3GFZ - chains A and B; structure by X-ray diffraction, 2.05 A resolution.

[Chain A (and B)]
Name: Klebsiella pneumoniae BlrP1
From: Klebsiella pneumoniae subsp. pneumoniae MGH 78578
Notes: chain B of this document is another copy of the same molecule, construct and numbering; everything in this record applies to it too
Reference sequence: A6T8V8 (A6T8V8_KLEP7); residues 1-405 here = UniProt positions 1-405
Sequence (413 residues; row label = number of the first residue in the row; numbers below 1 keep their minus sign (Ile-7 is residue -7)):
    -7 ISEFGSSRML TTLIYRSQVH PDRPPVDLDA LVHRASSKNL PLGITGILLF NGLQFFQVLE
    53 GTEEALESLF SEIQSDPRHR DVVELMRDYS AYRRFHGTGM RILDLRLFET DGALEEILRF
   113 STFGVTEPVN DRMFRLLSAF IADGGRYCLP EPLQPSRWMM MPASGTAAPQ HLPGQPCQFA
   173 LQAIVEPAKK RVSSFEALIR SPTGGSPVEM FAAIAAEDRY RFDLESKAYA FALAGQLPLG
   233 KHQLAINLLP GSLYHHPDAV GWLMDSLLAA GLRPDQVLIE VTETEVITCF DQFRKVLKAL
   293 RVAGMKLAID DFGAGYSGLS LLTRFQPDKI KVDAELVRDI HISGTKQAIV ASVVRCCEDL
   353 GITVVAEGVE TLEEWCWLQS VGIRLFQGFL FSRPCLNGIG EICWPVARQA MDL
Not modelled in the structure: -7 to 0, 115-119, 156-157, 401-405 (chain B: -7 to 0, 154-159, 401-405)
Differences from the reference sequence: expression tag (-7 to 0)
Ion coordination: Mn2+ site 1: Glu188, Asn239, Glu272, Asp302 (together with c-di-GMP); Mn2+ site 2: Asp302, Asp303, Glu359 (together with c-di-GMP)
Small-molecule neighbours:
  - c-di-GMP (C2E; 9,9'-[(2R,3R,3aS,5S,7aR,9R,10R,10aS,12S,14aR)-3,5,10,12-tetrahydroxy-5,12-dioxidooctahydro-2H,7H-difuro[3,2-d:3',2'-j][1,3,7,9,2,8]tetraoxadiphosphacyclododecine-2,9-diyl]bis(2-amino-1,9-dihydro-6H-purin-6-one)): Phe171, Gln174, Glu188, Ala189, Leu190, Ile191, Arg192, Pro199, Phe203, Asp215, Lys219, Asn239, Leu240, Leu241, Glu272, Asp302, Asp303, Glu359, Gly360, Val361, Glu362, Gly380, Phe381, Pro386
  - FMN (flavin mononucleotide): Tyr7, Leu23, Arg26, Ala27, Lys30, Asn31, Leu40, Phe47, Gln49, Leu51, Leu61, Glu64, Ile65, Asp68, Arg70, His71, Met92

[Chain A / chain B interface]
Contacting residue pairs - 104 pairs, chain A then chain B:
  Met1(A) with Lys290(B)
  Asp80(A) with Arg293(B), salt bridge
  Tyr81(A) with Lys290(B); Arg293(B); Val294(B), hydrophobic
  Ala83(A) with Arg293(B); Val294(B); Gly296(B)
  Asn122(A) with Lys298(B), hydrogen bond (backbone-side chain)
  Arg124(A) with Gln318(B), hydrogen bond; Leu352(B), hydrogen bond (side chain-backbone); Gly353(B)
  Arg127(A) with Asp320(B), hydrogen bond (side chain-backbone); Gly353(B), hydrogen bond (side chain-backbone); Thr355(B), hydrogen bond
  Leu128(A) with Asp351(B); Leu352(B); Gly353(B)
  Arg138(A) with Arg347(B); Glu350(B), salt bridge; Asp351(B), salt bridge
  Tyr139(A) with Asp351(B), hydrogen bond
  Arg183(A) with Glu119(B)
  Lys233(A) with Val117(B); Thr118(B)
  Gln235(A) with Asn122(B)
  Arg265(A) with Val117(B)
  Asp267(A) with Gly116(B); Val117(B), hydrogen bond (side chain-backbone)
  Ile279(A) with Tyr308(B), hydrogen bond (backbone-side chain)
  Phe282(A) with Tyr308(B), hydrophobic
  Lys290(A) with Met1(B); Tyr81(B)
  Arg293(A) with Asp80(B), salt bridge; Tyr81(B); Ala83(B)
  Val294(A) with Tyr81(B), hydrophobic; Ala83(B)
  Ala295(A) with Ala83(B)
  Gly296(A) with Ala83(B)
  Lys298(A) with Asn122(B)
  Gly305(A) with Ser312(B)
  Gly307(A) with Ile279(B)
  Tyr308(A) with Glu275(B); Ile279(B), hydrophobic; Phe282(B), hydrophobic; Ser309(B); Gly310(B), hydrogen bond (backbone-backbone); Ser312(B); Arg316(B), hydrogen bond
  Ser309(A) with Ser309(B); Gly310(B); Leu311(B), hydrogen bond (side chain-backbone); Ser312(B), hydrogen bond
  Gly310(A) with Ser309(B)
  Leu311(A) with Phe304(B), hydrophobic; Ser309(B), hydrogen bond (backbone-backbone); Gly310(B); Leu311(B); Ile341(B), hydrophobic; Val345(B), hydrophobic
  Ser312(A) with Gly307(B), hydrogen bond (side chain-backbone); Tyr308(B); Ser309(B), hydrogen bond (side chain-backbone)
  Leu314(A) with Thr337(B); Ile341(B), hydrophobic
  Thr315(A) with Leu328(B); Ile341(B)
  Gln318(A) with Arg124(B), hydrogen bond; Thr337(B)
  Asp320(A) with Arg127(B), hydrogen bond (backbone-side chain)
  Leu328(A) with Thr315(B)
  Thr337(A) with Leu314(B); Thr315(B); Gln318(B); Leu352(B)
  Lys338(A) with Thr315(B)
  Ala340(A) with Cys348(B); Asp351(B); Leu352(B), hydrophobic
  Ile341(A) with Leu311(B); Thr315(B)
  Ser344(A) with Leu311(B); Ser344(B), hydrogen bond (backbone-side chain); Cys348(B)
  Val345(A) with Leu311(B), hydrophobic
  Arg347(A) with Arg138(B)
  Cys348(A) with Ala340(B); Ile341(B), hydrophobic; Ser344(B)
  Glu350(A) with Arg138(B), salt bridge
  Asp351(A) with Leu128(B); Arg138(B), salt bridge; Tyr139(B), hydrogen bond; Ala340(B)
  Leu352(A) with Arg124(B), hydrogen bond (backbone-side chain); Leu128(B); Thr337(B); Ala340(B), hydrophobic
  Gly353(A) with Arg124(B); Arg127(B), hydrogen bond (backbone-side chain); Leu128(B)
  Ile354(A) with Arg127(B)
  Thr355(A) with Arg127(B), hydrogen bond
Interface residues without a listed pair, chain A (57 interface residues in all): Ser82, Val121, Asp123, Ala131, Ser185, His234, Gln268, Glu327
Interface residues without a listed pair, chain B (60 interface residues in all): Ser82, Tyr84, Arg86, Val121, Asp123, Ala131, Gln235, Ala295, Gly305, Leu313, Gly336, Lys338, Ile354

[In short]
57 residues of chain A face 60 of chain B across their interface, with 23 hydrogen bonds and 6 salt bridges.
Polar pairs include Asp80(A)-Arg293(B), Arg138(A)-Glu350(B) and Arg138(A)-Asp351(B). Ligands of chain A:
c-di-GMP and flavin mononucleotide. Glu188(A), Asn239(A), Glu272(A) and Asp302(A) coordinate Mn2+ site 1.
Chain A and chain B are both Klebsiella pneumoniae BlrP1 (Klebsiella pneumoniae subsp. pneumoniae MGH 78578);
the structure, Klebsiella pneumoniae BlrP1 pH 6 manganese/cy-diGMP complex, was determined by X-ray
diffraction together with 3GFX, 3GFY, 3GG0 and 3GG1 from the same study.
